4HCU - chain A; structure by X-ray diffraction, 1.43 A resolution.

== Chain A ==
Name: Tyrosine-protein kinase ITK/TSK
Source organism: Homo sapiens
Notes: EC 2.7.10.2
Reference sequence: Q08881 (ITK_HUMAN); numbering as in UniProt (aligned over 354-620)
Amino-acid sequence (269 residues; numbered 352 to 620; the number before each row is that of its first residue):
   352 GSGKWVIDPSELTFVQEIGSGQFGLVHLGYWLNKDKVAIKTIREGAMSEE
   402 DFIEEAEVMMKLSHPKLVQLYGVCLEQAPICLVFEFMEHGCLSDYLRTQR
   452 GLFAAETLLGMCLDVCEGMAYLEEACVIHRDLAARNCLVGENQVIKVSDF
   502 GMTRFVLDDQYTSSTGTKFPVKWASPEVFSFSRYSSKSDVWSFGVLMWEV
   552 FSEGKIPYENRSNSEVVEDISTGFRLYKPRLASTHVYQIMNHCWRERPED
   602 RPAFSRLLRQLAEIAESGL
Not modelled in the structure: 352-355, 619-620
Differences from the reference sequence: expression tag (352-353); engineered mutation Arg596 (Lys in Q08881)
UniProt features mapped onto this chain:
  - active site: Asp482 (Proton acceptor)
  - binding site (ATP): Ile369 to Val377, Lys391
  - modified residue: Tyr512 (Phosphotyrosine), Ser565 (Phosphoserine)
  - natural variant: Arg451 (R451Q: In a gastric adenocarcinoma sample)
Glycans and other covalent adducts: compound 13L linked to Cys442
Small-molecule neighbours: 13L (3-{4-amino-1-[(3R)-1-propanoylpiperidin-3-yl]-1H-pyrazolo[3,4-d]pyrimidin-3-yl}-N-[4-(propan-2-yl)phenyl]benzamide): Ile369, Gly370, Ser371, Phe374, Val377, Ala389, Lys391, Ile393, Ala397, Met398, Val419, Leu433, Phe435, Glu436, Phe437, Met438, Gly441, Asp445, Leu489, Ser499, Asp500, Met503, Phe506, Val507

== In short ==
Compound 13L is covalently linked to Cys442. From UniProt: active-site residue Asp482 and 10 ATP-binding
residues.
Chain A is Tyrosine-protein kinase ITK/TSK (Homo sapiens); the structure, Crystal structure of ITK in complext
with compound 40, was determined by X-ray diffraction together with 4HCT and 4HCV from the same study.
